7MUQ - chains DD and LC of the 205 polymer chains in the assembly; structure by electron microscopy, 4.60 A resolution (low resolution: residue-level contacts below are approximate; hydrogen-bond / salt-bridge calls are withheld).

Chain DD:
Name: DotD
Source organism: Legionella pneumophila
UniProt: O52183 (O52183_LEGPN); residue numbers follow UniProt; this construct covers 1-163
Amino-acid sequence (163 residues; numbered 1 to 163; the number before each row is that of its first residue):
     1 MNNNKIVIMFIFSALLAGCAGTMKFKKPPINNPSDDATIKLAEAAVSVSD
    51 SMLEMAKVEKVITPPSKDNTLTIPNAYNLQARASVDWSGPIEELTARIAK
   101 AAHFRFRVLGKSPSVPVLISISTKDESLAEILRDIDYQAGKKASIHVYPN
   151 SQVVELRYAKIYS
Disordered / not traced: 1-22, 163
From the paper describing this entry:
  - post-translational modification sites: Cys-19 (citing earlier work)

Chain LC:
Name: DotC
Source organism: Legionella pneumophila
UniProt: O52184 (O52184_LEGPN); residues 2-304 here correspond to UniProt positions 1-303 (UniProt number = residue number - 1)
Amino-acid sequence (303 residues; row label = number of the first residue in the row):
     2 MRKFILSLSILLSALLVACSSRNHYGDTGSLAGLQAMADSKYTRAQKKQK
    52 MGKIREMALKETALSVGAQAGLAWRAKIIDEQLNKQARNLDAIYDFNSLV
   102 LEHNILPPVLLEGRNTLNLADAQSIRISDRTYKVAKQAHFITTPPTWRQY
   152 LWMDYVKPEAPNVTLLPKTKAEKEIWCIYTERGWKNGIDQANTILEENIA
   202 RIKEDFGGMILYRKLLAMNMVSPPYVSHTDLGVTGDGSEIHIDDRVLRIT
   252 ALPELNVNSAEWRAAVAKDENALERFKNMEKLANQAKIVITNKSWQPIIA
   302 PVS
Disordered / not traced: 2-26, 270-304

Interface between chain DD and chain LC:
Pairs across the interface (40; chain DD residue first):
  Asp-35(DD) / Arg-76(LC)
  Asp-36(DD) / Arg-76(LC)
  Asp-36(DD) / Asn-193(LC)
  Lys-40(DD) / Glu-197(LC)
  Lys-40(DD) / Ile-200(LC)
  Leu-41(DD) / Leu-91(LC)
  Leu-41(DD) / Ile-200(LC)
  Ala-44(DD) / Ile-200(LC)
  Ala-44(DD) / Lys-204(LC)
  Ser-47(DD) / Lys-204(LC)
  Val-48(DD) / Lys-204(LC)
  Met-52(DD) / Ile-211(LC)
  Glu-54(DD) / Lys-215(LC)
  Met-55(DD) / Ile-211(LC)
  Met-55(DD) / Arg-214(LC)
  Met-55(DD) / Lys-215(LC)
  Val-58(DD) / Lys-215(LC)
  Val-58(DD) / Ala-266(LC)
  Glu-59(DD) / Lys-215(LC)
  Glu-59(DD) / Ala-218(LC)
  Val-61(DD) / Val-267(LC)
  Ile-62(DD) / Ala-218(LC)
  Ile-62(DD) / Ala-266(LC)
  Asp-86(DD) / Arg-89(LC)
  Ser-88(DD) / Arg-89(LC)
  Val-115(DD) / Asn-105(LC)
  Leu-118(DD) / Asn-98(LC)
  Ile-119(DD) / Asn-98(LC)
  Ser-120(DD) / Arg-89(LC)
  Gln-138(DD) / Asp-96(LC)
  Lys-141(DD) / Glu-103(LC)
  Lys-142(DD) / Leu-102(LC)
  Lys-142(DD) / Glu-103(LC)
  Lys-142(DD) / Asn-105(LC)
  Ile-161(DD) / His-104(LC)
  Tyr-162(DD) / Glu-103(LC)
  Tyr-162(DD) / His-104(LC)
  Tyr-162(DD) / Asn-105(LC)
  Tyr-162(DD) / Arg-246(LC)
  Tyr-162(DD) / Leu-248(LC)
Also at the interface, not in a pair above, chain DD (31 interface residues in all): Ala-37, Glu-43, Lys-57, Ile-121, Ser-122, Lys-160
Also at the interface, not in a pair above, chain LC (27 interface residues in all): Ile-80, Tyr-95, Leu-196, Arg-264, Ala-265, Ala-268

Summary:
Chain DD and chain LC form an interface of 31 and 27 residues respectively. The paper reports a modification
site at Cys-19(DD).
Here chain DD is DotD and chain LC is DotC, both from Legionella pneumophila. Entry 7MUQ (Reconstruction of
the Legionella pneumophila Dot/Icm T4SS 3DVA Map 1) was determined by electron microscopy (same publication as
7MUC, 7MUD, 7MUE, 7MUS, 7MUV, 7MUW and 7MUY).
